PDB entry 7R4H | electron microscopy, 2.34 A resolution | chains G and H of the 7 polymer chains in the assembly

[Chain G]
Name: AP-1 complex subunit gamma-1
Organism: Mus musculus
Reference sequence: P22892 (AP1G1_MOUSE); residues 1-595 here = UniProt positions 1-595
Sequence (595 residues; row label = number of the first residue in the row):
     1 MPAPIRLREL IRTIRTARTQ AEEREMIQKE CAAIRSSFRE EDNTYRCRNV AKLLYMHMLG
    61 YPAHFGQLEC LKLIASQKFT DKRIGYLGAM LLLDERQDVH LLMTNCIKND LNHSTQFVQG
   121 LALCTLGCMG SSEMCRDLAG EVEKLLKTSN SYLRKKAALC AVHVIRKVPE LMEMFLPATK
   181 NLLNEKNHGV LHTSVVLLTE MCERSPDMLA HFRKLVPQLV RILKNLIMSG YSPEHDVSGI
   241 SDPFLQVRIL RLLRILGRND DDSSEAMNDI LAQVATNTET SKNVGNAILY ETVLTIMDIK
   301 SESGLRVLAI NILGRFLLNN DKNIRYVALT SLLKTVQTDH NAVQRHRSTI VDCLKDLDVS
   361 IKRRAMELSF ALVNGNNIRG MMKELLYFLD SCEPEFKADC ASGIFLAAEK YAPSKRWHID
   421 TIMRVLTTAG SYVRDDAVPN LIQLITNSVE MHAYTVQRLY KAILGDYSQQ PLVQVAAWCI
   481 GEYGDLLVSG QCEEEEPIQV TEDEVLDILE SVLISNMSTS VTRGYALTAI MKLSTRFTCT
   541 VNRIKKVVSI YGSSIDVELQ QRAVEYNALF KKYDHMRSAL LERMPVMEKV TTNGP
Not modelled in the structure: 1-3, 589-595

[Chain H]
Name: ADP-ribosylation factor 1
Organism: Homo sapiens
Reference sequence: P84077 (ARF1_HUMAN); residues 17-181 here = UniProt positions 17-181
Sequence (165 residues; numbered 17 to 181; the number before each row is that of its first residue):
    17 EMRILMVGLD AAGKTTILYK LKLGEIVTTI PTIGFNVETV EYKNISFTVW DVGGLDKIRP
    77 LWRHYFQNTQ GLIFVVDSND RERVNEAREE LMRMLAEDEL RDAVLLVFAN KQDLPNAMNA
   137 AEITDKLGLH SLRHRNWYIQ ATCATSGDGL YEGLDWLSNQ LRNQK
Not modelled in the structure: 180-181
Differences from the reference sequence: engineered mutation Leu71 (Gln in P84077)
UniProt features mapped onto this chain:
  - binding site (GTP): Gly24 to Thr32, Asn126 to Asp129, Ala160
  - natural variant: Tyr35 (Y35H: In PVNH8), Arg99 (R99H: In PVNH8; uncertain significance), Lys127 (K127E: In PVNH8)
Ligand contacts: GTP (guanosine-5'-triphosphate): Leu25, Asp26, Ala27, Ala28, Gly29, Lys30, Thr31, Thr32, Thr45, Ile46, Pro47, Thr48, Asp67, Gly69, Gly70, Leu71, Asn126, Lys127, Asp129, Cys159, Ala160, Thr161

[Chain G / chain H interface]
Residue-residue contacts - 30 pairs, chain G then chain H:
  Arg39(G) with Gln83(H), hydrogen bond; Asn84(H), hydrogen bond (backbone-side chain)
  Glu41(G) with Arg19(H), salt bridge; Asn84(H)
  Leu68(G) with His80(H)
  Leu71(G) with Phe51(H)
  Lys72(G) with Trp66(H)
  Ala75(G) with Phe51(H), hydrophobic; Val53(H), hydrophobic
  Asp98(G) with Leu77(H)
  Val99(G) with His80(H)
  Leu101(G) with Ile49(H); Lys73(H); Ile74(H), hydrophobic; Leu77(H), hydrophobic
  Leu102(G) with Gly50(H); Phe51(H); Ile74(H), hydrophobic; Leu77(H), hydrophobic; Tyr81(H)
  Thr104(G) with Ile49(H)
  Asn105(G) with Thr48(H); Gly50(H); Phe51(H), hydrogen bond (side chain-backbone); Asn52(H), hydrogen bond
  Cys106(G) with Phe51(H), hydrophobic
  Lys108(G) with Ile46(H)
  Asn109(G) with Asn52(H), hydrogen bond
  Glu133(G) with Lys73(H), salt bridge
  Asp137(G) with Ile49(H)
Other interface residues (no listed pair), chain G (18 interface residues in all): Met103
Other interface residues (no listed pair), chain H (17 interface residues in all): Val68

[Summary]
18 residues of chain G and 17 residues of chain H are in contact; the contacts include 5 hydrogen bonds and 2
salt bridges. Polar contacts include Glu41(G)-Arg19(H), Glu133(G)-Lys73(H) and Arg39(G)-Gln83(H). Ligands of
chain H: GTP. UniProt lists 14 GTP-binding residues on chain H.
Chain G is AP-1 complex subunit gamma-1 (Mus musculus) and chain H is ADP-ribosylation factor 1 (Homo
sapiens); the structure, phospho-STING binding to adaptor protein complex-1, was determined by electron
microscopy.
